Entry 7XYG (electron microscopy, 4.20 A resolution (low resolution: residue-level contacts below are approximate; hydrogen-bond / salt-bridge calls are withheld)); this record covers chains G and I of the 11 polymer chains in the assembly.

# Chain G
Molecule: Histone H2A
Organism: Drosophila melanogaster
UniProt: P84051 (H2A_DROME); residues 2-124 here = UniProt positions 2-124
Chain sequence (123 residues; row label = number of the first residue in the row):
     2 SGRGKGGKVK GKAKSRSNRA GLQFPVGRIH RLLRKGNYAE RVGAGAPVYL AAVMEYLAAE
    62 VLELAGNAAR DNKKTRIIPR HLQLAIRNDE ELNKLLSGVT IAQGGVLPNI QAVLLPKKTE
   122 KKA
Unresolved in the structure: 2-13, 119-124
Curated features (UniProtKB/Swiss-Prot):
  - modified residue: Ser2 (N-acetylserine), Lys36 (N6-succinyllysine), Gln104 (N5-methylglutamine), Thr120 (Phosphothreonine)
  - cross-link: Lys119 (Glycyl lysine isopeptide (Lys-Gly) (interchain with G-Cter in ubiquitin))

# Chain I
Molecule: 167-nt DNA strand
Sequence (167 nucleotides; each row starts with the number of its first residue; numbers below 1 keep their minus sign (DA-10 is residue -10)):
   -10 ATCGGCCGCC CTGGAGAATC CCGGTGCCGA GGCCGCTCAA TTGGTCGTAG ACAGCTCTAG
    50 CACCGCTTAA ACGCACGTAC GCGCTGTCCC CCGCGTTTTA ACCGCCAAGG GGATTACTCC
   110 CTAGTCTCCA GGCACGTGTC AGATATATAC ATCCTGTGCA TGTAGAT
Unresolved in the structure: -10 to 0, 147-156

# How chain G and chain I interact
Contacting residue pairs (16; chain G residue first):
  Arg29(G) with DA123(I)
  Arg35(G) with DG113(I)
  Arg42(G) with DT111(I); DA112(I); DG113(I)
  Val43(G) with DA112(I); DG113(I)
  Gly44(G) with DA112(I)
  Ala45(G) with DA112(I)
  Lys75(G) with DA132(I)
  Thr76(G) with DG131(I); DA132(I)
  Arg77(G) with DG131(I); DA132(I)
  Lys118(G) with DC69(I); DG70(I)
Interface residues without a listed pair, chain G (13 interface residues in all): Pro26, His31, Glu41
Interface residues without a listed pair, chain I (10 interface residues in all): DT114, DC122

# Overview
The interface between chain G and chain I involves 13 residues on one side and 10 on the other.
Chain G is Histone H2A (Drosophila melanogaster) and chain I is a 167-nt DNA strand; the structure, Cryo-EM
structure of Fft3-nucleosome complex with Fft3 bound to SHL+3 position of the nucleosome, was determined by
electron microscopy.
